PDB entry 6FQ6 | electron microscopy, 4.00 A resolution | chains H and J of the 10 polymer chains in the assembly

Chain H:
Molecule: Histone H2B
From: Xenopus laevis
UniProtKB: A0A1L8FQ56 (A0A1L8FQ56_XENLA); residues 27-121 here correspond to UniProt positions 31-125 (UniProt number = residue number + 4)
Sequence (95 residues; row label = number of the first residue in the row):
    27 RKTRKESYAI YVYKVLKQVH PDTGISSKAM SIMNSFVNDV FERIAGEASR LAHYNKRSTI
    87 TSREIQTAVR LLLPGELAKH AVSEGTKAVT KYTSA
Unresolved in the structure: 27-32

Chain J:
Molecule: 147-nt DNA strand
From: synthetic construct
Sequence (147 nucleotides; each row starts with the number of its first residue; numbers below 1 keep their minus sign (DC-73 is residue -73)):
   -73 CTGGAGAATC CCGGTGCCGA GGCCGCTCAA TTGGTCGTAG ACAGCTCTAG CACCGCTTAA
   -13 ACGCACGTAC GCGCTGTCCC CCGCGTTTTA ACCGCCAAGG GGATTACTCC CTAGTCTCCA
    47 GGCACGTGTC AGATATATAC ATCCTGT

Interface between chain H and chain J:
Pairs across the interface (10):
  Tyr39(H) - DG-52(J)  hydrogen bond to the phosphate
  Gly50(H) - DG-53(J)  phosphate contact
  Ile51(H) - DG-53(J)  hydrogen bond to the phosphate
  Lys82(H) - DG-34(J)  phosphate contact
  Arg83(H) - DG-34(J)  phosphate contact
  Arg83(H) - DA-33(J)  salt bridge to the phosphate
  Ser84(H) - DA-35(J)  sugar contact
  Ser84(H) - DG-34(J)  hydrogen bond to the phosphate
  Thr85(H) - DA-35(J)  hydrogen bond to the phosphate
  Thr85(H) - DG-34(J)  hydrogen bond to the phosphate
Other interface residues (no listed pair), chain J (6 interface residues in all): DA-54

Summary:
Chain H and chain J form an interface of 7 and 6 residues respectively, with 5 hydrogen bonds and 1 salt
bridge. Among the polar pairs are Tyr39(H)-DG-52(J), Ile51(H)-DG-53(J) and Ser84(H)-DG-34(J).
Chain H is Histone H2B (Xenopus laevis) and chain J is a 147-nt DNA strand (synthetic construct); the
structure, Class 2 : distorted nucleosome, was determined by electron microscopy together with 6FQ5 and 6FQ8
from the same study.
